PDB entry 1HLV | X-ray diffraction, 2.50 A resolution | chains C and A of the 3 polymer chains in the assembly

== Chain C ==
Molecule: Cenp-b box DNA
Sequence (21 nucleotides; row label = number of the first residue in the row):
     1 AATCCCGTTT CCAACGAAGG C

== Chain A ==
Name: Major centromere autoantigen B
Source organism: Homo sapiens
Notes: fragment: dna binding domain
Reference sequence: P07199 (CENPB_HUMAN); numbering as in UniProt (aligned over 1-129)
Chain sequence (131 residues; row label = number of the first residue in the row):
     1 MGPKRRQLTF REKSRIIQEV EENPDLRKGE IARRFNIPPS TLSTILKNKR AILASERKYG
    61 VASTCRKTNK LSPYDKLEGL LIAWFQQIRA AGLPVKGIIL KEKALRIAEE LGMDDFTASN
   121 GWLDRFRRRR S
Differences from the reference sequence: cloning artifact (130-131)
UniProt features mapped onto this chain:
  - DNA-binding region (H-T-H motif): Lys28 to Asn48, Gly97 to Arg129
  - modified residue: Gly2 (N,N,N-trimethylglycine)
  - mutagenesis: Lys4 (K4Q: Abolishes N-terminal methylation)
Reported in the primary citation:
  - binding site for Cenp-b box DNA: Arg5, Pro39, Ser43, Asn120, Gly121, Arg125, Arg129
  - binding site for Cenp-b box DNA (chain C): Ser40, Lys70, Arg127

== Interface between chain C and chain A ==
Contacting residue pairs (30; chain C residue first):
  DA1(C) - Ile98(A)  sugar contact
  DA2(C) - Gly97(A)  phosphate contact
  DA2(C) - Arg127(A)  salt bridge to the phosphate
  DT3(C) - Asn120(A)  hydrogen bond to the base
  DT3(C) - Asp124(A)  sugar contact
  DT3(C) - Arg127(A)  salt bridge to the phosphate
  DC4(C) - Asn120(A)  base contact
  DC4(C) - Asp124(A)  base contact
  DT10(C) - Lys70(A)  hydrogen bond to the base
  DC11(C) - Lys70(A)  hydrogen bond to the sugar
  DC12(C) - Thr68(A)  phosphate contact
  DC12(C) - Asn69(A)  hydrogen bond to the phosphate
  DC12(C) - Lys70(A)  sugar contact
  DA13(C) - Arg5(A)  base contact
  DA13(C) - Phe10(A)  phosphate contact
  DA13(C) - Thr68(A)  sugar contact
  DA13(C) - Asn69(A)  hydrogen bond to the phosphate
  DA14(C) - Arg5(A)  base contact
  DA14(C) - Arg6(A)  sugar contact
  DA14(C) - Gln7(A)  phosphate contact
  DA14(C) - Lys13(A)  salt bridge to the phosphate
  DA14(C) - Thr41(A)  sugar contact
  DA14(C) - Thr44(A)  phosphate contact
  DC15(C) - Arg5(A)  phosphate contact
  DC15(C) - Arg6(A)  hydrogen bond to the phosphate
  DC15(C) - Pro38(A)  phosphate contact
  DC15(C) - Ser40(A)  base contact
  DC15(C) - Thr41(A)  hydrogen bond to the phosphate
  DC15(C) - Thr44(A)  base contact
  DG16(C) - Ser40(A)  hydrogen bond to the base
Other interface residues (no listed pair), chain C (14 interface residues in all): DC5, DC6, DA17
Other interface residues (no listed pair), chain A (23 interface residues in all): Lys4, Leu8, Ile45, Lys67, Gly121, Arg125

== Overview ==
14 residues of chain C and 23 residues of chain A are in contact, with 8 hydrogen bonds and 3 salt bridges.
Among the polar pairs are DT3(C)-Asn120(A), DT10(C)-Lys70(A) and DG16(C)-Ser40(A). The paper reports a binding
site for Cenp-b box DNA at Arg5(A), Pro39(A) and Ser43(A) among others; a binding site for Cenp-b box DNA
(chain C) at Ser40(A), Lys70(A) and Arg127(A).
Chain C is Cenp-b box DNA and chain A is Major centromere autoantigen B (Homo sapiens); the structure, Crystal
structure of cenp-B(1-129) complexed with the cenp-B box DNA, was determined by X-ray diffraction.
